PDB entry 2B9V | X-ray diffraction, 2.00 A resolution | chains B and D of the 4 polymer chains in the assembly

== Chain B (and D) ==
Molecule: Alpha-amino acid ester hydrolase
Source organism: Acetobacter pasteurianus
Notes: chain D of this document is another copy of the same molecule, construct and numbering; everything in this record applies to it too
UniProt: Q8VRK8 (Q8VRK8_ACEPA); residues 41-667 here = UniProt positions 41-667
Chain sequence (652 residues; each row starts with the number of its first residue):
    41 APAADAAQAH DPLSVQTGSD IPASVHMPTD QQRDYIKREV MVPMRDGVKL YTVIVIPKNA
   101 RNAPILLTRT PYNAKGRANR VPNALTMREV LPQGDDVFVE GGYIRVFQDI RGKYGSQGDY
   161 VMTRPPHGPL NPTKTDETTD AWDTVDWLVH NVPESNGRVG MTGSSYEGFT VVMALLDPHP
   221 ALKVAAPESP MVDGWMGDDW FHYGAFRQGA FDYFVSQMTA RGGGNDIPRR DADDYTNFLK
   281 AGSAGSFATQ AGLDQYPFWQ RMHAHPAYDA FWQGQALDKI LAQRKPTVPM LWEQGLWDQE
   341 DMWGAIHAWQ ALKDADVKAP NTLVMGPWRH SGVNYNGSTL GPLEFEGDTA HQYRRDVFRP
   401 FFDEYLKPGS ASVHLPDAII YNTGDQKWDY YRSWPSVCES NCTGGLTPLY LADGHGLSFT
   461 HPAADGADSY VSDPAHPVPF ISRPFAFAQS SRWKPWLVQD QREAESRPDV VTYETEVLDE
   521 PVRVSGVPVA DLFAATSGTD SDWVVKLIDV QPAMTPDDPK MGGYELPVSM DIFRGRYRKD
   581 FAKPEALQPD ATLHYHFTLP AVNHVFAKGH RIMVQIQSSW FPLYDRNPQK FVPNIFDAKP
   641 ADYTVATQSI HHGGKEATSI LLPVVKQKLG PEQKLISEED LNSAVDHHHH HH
Disordered / not traced: 41-49, 63-71, 667-692
Construct notes: expression tag (668-692)

== How chain B and chain D interact ==
Pairs across the interface (80; chain B residue first):
  P52(B) with R301(D)
  L53(B) with Q300(D); R301(D); H305(D), hydrogen bond (backbone-side chain)
  S54(B) with L170(D); H305(D), hydrogen bond; F311(D)
  V55(B) with P169(D); L170(D); P172(D)
  Q56(B) with V161(D); L170(D); P297(D); R301(D)
  T57(B) with P172(D)
  G58(B) with D159(D); V161(D)
  S59(B) with D159(D); Y160(D), hydrogen bond (side chain-backbone)
  D60(B) with Y160(D), hydrogen bond (backbone-backbone); V161(D); M162(D), hydrogen bond (side chain-backbone); M258(D); P297(D); R301(D), salt bridge
  I61(B) with G152(D); Y160(D), hydrophobic; M258(D); A260(D); R261(D)
  P62(B) with M258(D); Q295(D)
  Q72(B) with R270(D), hydrogen bond (backbone-side chain); Q290(D)
  P122(B) with N265(D)
  N123(B) with N265(D); P268(D)
  L125(B) with P268(D), hydrophobic; R269(D); R270(D)
  G152(B) with I61(D)
  D159(B) with G58(D); S59(D)
  Y160(B) with S59(D), hydrogen bond (backbone-side chain); D60(D), hydrogen bond (backbone-backbone); I61(D), hydrophobic
  V161(B) with G58(D); D60(D)
  M162(B) with D60(D), hydrogen bond (backbone-side chain)
  P169(B) with V55(D)
  L170(B) with S54(D); V55(D)
  P172(B) with V55(D); T57(D)
  M258(B) with D60(D); I61(D); P62(D)
  A260(B) with I61(D)
  R261(B) with I61(D)
  N265(B) with P122(D); N123(D)
  P268(B) with N123(D); L125(D), hydrophobic
  R269(B) with L125(D)
  R270(B) with Q72(D), hydrogen bond; L125(D)
  Q290(B) with Q72(D)
  Q295(B) with P62(D)
  P297(B) with Q56(D); S59(D); D60(D)
  F298(B) with D60(D)
  R301(B) with P52(D); L53(D); Q56(D); D60(D), salt bridge
  A304(B) with L53(D), hydrophobic
  H305(B) with L53(D), hydrogen bond (side chain-backbone); S54(D), hydrogen bond
  F311(B) with S54(D)
Other interface residues (no listed pair), chain B (44 interface residues in all): T126, E129, T173, T259, Y296, Q300
Other interface residues (no listed pair), chain D (46 interface residues in all): T126, E129, K153, N171, T173, T259, Y296, F298, A304

== Overview ==
44 residues of chain B and 46 residues of chain D are in contact, with 12 hydrogen bonds and 2 salt bridges.
Polar pairs include D60(B)-R301(D), L53(B)-H305(D) and S54(B)-H305(D).
Chain B and chain D are both Alpha-amino acid ester hydrolase (Acetobacter pasteurianus); the structure,
Acetobacter turbidans alpha-amino acid ester hydrolase, was determined by X-ray diffraction, deposited
together with 2B4K and 1RYY.
